Entry 6X65 (electron microscopy, 3.70 A resolution); this record covers chains FK and R of the 153 polymer chains in the assembly.

== Chain FK ==
Molecule: Inner membrane lipoprotein YiaD
Source organism: Legionella pneumophila
UniProtKB: O53086 (O53086_LEGPN); residues 1-189 here = UniProt positions 1-189
Sequence (189 residues; each row starts with the number of its first residue):
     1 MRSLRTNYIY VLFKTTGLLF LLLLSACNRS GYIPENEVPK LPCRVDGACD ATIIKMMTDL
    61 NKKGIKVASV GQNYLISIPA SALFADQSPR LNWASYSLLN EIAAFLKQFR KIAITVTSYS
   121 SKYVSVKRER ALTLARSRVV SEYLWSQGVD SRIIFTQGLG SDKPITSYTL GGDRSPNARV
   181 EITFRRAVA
Disordered / not traced: 1-40, 189

== Chain R ==
Molecule: Outer membrane protein, OmpA family protein
Source organism: Legionella pneumophila
UniProtKB: Q5ZXS4 (Q5ZXS4_LEGPH); residue numbers follow UniProt; this construct covers 1-249
Sequence (249 residues; numbered 1 to 249; the number before each row is that of its first residue):
     1 MRNLMRCLIM IKSLIKGVDM SRKLAKTRIL GYGLMICFLA GCFHPPYNNF QPDRRAVKRV
    61 GVDTGIGAVA GAIASGTASG TLIGAAAGGT VGLVASIYRD SKRKIIRDLQ KQDIQYVEYG
   121 DTRTLIIPTD KYFMFSSPRL NEICYPGLNN VIRLLNFYPQ STIYVAGFTD NVGSRSHKRK
   181 LSQAQAETMM TFLWANGIAA KRLKAEGYGD KNAISDNAII HGSAQNRRIE IQWFTSPAQP
   241 PQPQMAYVK
Disordered / not traced: 1-98, 235-249

== How chain FK and chain R interact ==
Residue-residue contacts (23):
  Lys66(FK) - Glu118(R)  hydrogen bond (side chain-backbone)
  Lys66(FK) - Tyr119(R)
  Ser69(FK) - Gln115(R)
  Val70(FK) - Ile214(R)
  Gly71(FK) - Ile214(R)
  Gly71(FK) - Gln225(R)
  Gln72(FK) - Ile214(R)  hydrogen bond (backbone-backbone)
  Gln72(FK) - Ser215(R)  hydrogen bond
  Gln72(FK) - Asp216(R)  hydrogen bond
  Gln72(FK) - Gln225(R)
  Asn73(FK) - Ile214(R)  hydrogen bond (backbone-backbone)
  Leu75(FK) - Tyr119(R)
  Ser77(FK) - Tyr119(R)  hydrogen bond
  Ile165(FK) - Tyr119(R)
  Ile165(FK) - Gly120(R)
  Ile165(FK) - Asp121(R)  hydrogen bond (backbone-backbone)
  Thr166(FK) - Asp121(R)  hydrogen bond
  Ser167(FK) - Asp121(R)  hydrogen bond (backbone-side chain)
  Arg179(FK) - Tyr119(R)  hydrogen bond
  Arg185(FK) - Ala213(R)  hydrogen bond (side chain-backbone)
  Arg185(FK) - Ile214(R)  hydrogen bond (side chain-backbone)
  Arg185(FK) - Ser215(R)  hydrogen bond (side chain-backbone)
  Arg185(FK) - Asp216(R)
Also at the interface, not in a pair above, chain FK (14 interface residues in all): Glu181
Also at the interface, not in a pair above, chain R (12 interface residues in all): Ile219, Gly222

== In short ==
14 residues of chain FK and 12 residues of chain R are in contact; the contacts include 13 hydrogen bonds.
Polar contacts include Lys66(FK)-Glu118(R), Gln72(FK)-Ser215(R) and Gln72(FK)-Asp216(R).
Chain FK is Inner membrane lipoprotein YiaD and chain R is Outer membrane protein, OmpA family protein, both
from Legionella pneumophila; the structure, Legionella pneumophila Dot/Icm T4SS, was determined by electron
microscopy, deposited together with 6X66, 6X64 and 6X62.
